8OVX - chains Q and U of the 6 polymer chains in the assembly; structure by electron microscopy, 3.40 A resolution.

Chain Q:
Protein: Inner kinetochore subunit OKP1
Organism: Saccharomyces cerevisiae
UniProtKB: P53298 (CENPQ_YEAST); residues 1-406 here = UniProt positions 1-406
Sequence (406 residues; each row starts with the number of its first residue):
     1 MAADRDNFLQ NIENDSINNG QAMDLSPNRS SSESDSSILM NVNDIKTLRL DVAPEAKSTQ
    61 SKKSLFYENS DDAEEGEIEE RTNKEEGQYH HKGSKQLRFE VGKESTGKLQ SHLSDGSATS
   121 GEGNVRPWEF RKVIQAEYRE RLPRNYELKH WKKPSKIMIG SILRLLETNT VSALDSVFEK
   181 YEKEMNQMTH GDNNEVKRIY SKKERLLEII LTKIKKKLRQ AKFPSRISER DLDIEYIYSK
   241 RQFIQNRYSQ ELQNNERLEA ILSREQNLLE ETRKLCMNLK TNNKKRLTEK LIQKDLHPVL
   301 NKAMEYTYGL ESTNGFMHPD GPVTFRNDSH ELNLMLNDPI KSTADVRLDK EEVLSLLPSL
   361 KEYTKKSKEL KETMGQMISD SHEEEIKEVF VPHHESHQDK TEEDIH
Disordered / not traced: 1-276, 304-319, 392-406
Swiss-Prot annotation at these positions:
  - region: Met317 to Ile340 (CTF19-MCM21 binding motif)
  - modified residue: Ser70 (Phosphoserine)

Chain U:
Protein: Inner kinetochore subunit AME1
Organism: Saccharomyces cerevisiae
UniProtKB: P38313 (CENPU_YEAST); residues 1-324 here = UniProt positions 1-324
Sequence (324 residues; numbered 1 to 324; the number before each row is that of its first residue):
     1 MDRDTKLAFR LRGSHSRRTD DIDDDVIVFK TPNAVYREEN SPIQSPVQPI LSSPKLANSF
    61 EFPITTNNVN AQDRHEHGYQ PLDAEDYPMI DSENKSLISE SPQNVRNDED LTTRYNFDDI
   121 PIRQLSSSIT SVTTIDVLSS LFINLFENDL IPQALKDFNK SDDDQFRKLL YKLDLRLFQT
   181 ISDQMTRDLK DILDINVSNN ELCYQLKQVL ARKEDLNQQI ISVRNEIQEL KAGKDWHDLQ
   241 NEQAKLNDKV KLNKRLNDLT STLLGKYEGD RKIMSQDSED DSIRDDSNIL DIAHFVDLMD
   301 PYNGLLKKIN KINENLSNEL QPSL
Disordered / not traced: 1-232, 267-276, 322-324

Interface between chain Q and chain U:
Residue-residue contacts (29):
  Leu279(Q) - Leu239(U)  hydrophobic
  Lys280(Q) - Asp238(U)
  Asn283(Q) - Glu242(U)
  Leu287(Q) - Glu242(U)
  Lys290(Q) - Leu246(U)
  Lys290(Q) - Lys249(U)
  Gln293(Q) - Asn253(U)
  Lys294(Q) - Asn257(U)
  Pro298(Q) - Leu256(U)  hydrophobic
  Val299(Q) - Asn253(U)
  Asn337(Q) - Arg284(U)  hydrogen bond
  Asp338(Q) - Arg284(U)
  Tyr363(Q) - Asn288(U)  hydrogen bond
  Thr364(Q) - Ser282(U)
  Ser367(Q) - Asn288(U)  hydrogen bond
  Leu370(Q) - Ile292(U)  hydrophobic
  Leu370(Q) - Phe295(U)  hydrophobic
  Lys371(Q) - Asn288(U)  hydrogen bond
  Lys371(Q) - Asp291(U)
  Lys371(Q) - Phe295(U)
  Met374(Q) - Phe295(U)  hydrophobic
  Met377(Q) - Met299(U)  hydrophobic
  Ile378(Q) - His294(U)
  Ile378(Q) - Phe295(U)  hydrophobic
  Ile378(Q) - Leu298(U)  hydrophobic
  Ser381(Q) - Leu298(U)
  Ser381(Q) - Leu305(U)
  Glu383(Q) - Leu298(U)
  Glu383(Q) - Leu305(U)
Other interface residues (no listed pair), chain Q (23 interface residues in all): Lys350, Leu360
Other interface residues (no listed pair), chain U (21 interface residues in all): Gln243, Asp281, Ile283

Overview:
23 residues of chain Q face 21 of chain U across their interface, with 4 hydrogen bonds. Polar contacts
include Asn337(Q)-Arg284(U), Tyr363(Q)-Asn288(U) and Ser367(Q)-Asn288(U).
Chain Q is Inner kinetochore subunit OKP1 and chain U is Inner kinetochore subunit AME1, both from
Saccharomyces cerevisiae; the structure, Cryo-EM structure of yeast CENP-OPQU+ bound to the CENP-A N-terminus,
was determined by electron microscopy together with 8OVW, 8OW0 and 8OW1 from the same study.
